Entry 4Q7J (X-ray diffraction, 2.90 A resolution); this record covers chains B and C of the 4 polymer chains in the assembly.

Chain B:
Protein: Elongation factor Tu 1
Source organism: Escherichia coli
UniProtKB: P0CE47 (EFTU1_ECOLI); residues 1-393 here correspond to UniProt positions 2-394 (UniProt number = residue number + 1)
Chain sequence (393 residues; numbered 1 to 393; the number before each row is that of its first residue):
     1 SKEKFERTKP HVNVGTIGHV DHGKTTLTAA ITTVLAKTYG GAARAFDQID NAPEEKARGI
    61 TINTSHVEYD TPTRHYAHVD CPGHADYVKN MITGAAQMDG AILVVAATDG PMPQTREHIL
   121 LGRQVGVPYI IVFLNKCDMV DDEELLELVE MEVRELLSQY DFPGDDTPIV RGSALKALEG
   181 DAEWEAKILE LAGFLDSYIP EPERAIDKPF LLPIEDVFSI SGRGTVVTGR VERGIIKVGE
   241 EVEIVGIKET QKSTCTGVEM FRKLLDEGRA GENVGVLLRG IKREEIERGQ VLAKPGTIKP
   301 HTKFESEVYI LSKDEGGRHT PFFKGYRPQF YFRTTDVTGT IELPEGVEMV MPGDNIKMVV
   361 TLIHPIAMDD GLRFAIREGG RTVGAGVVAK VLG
Unresolved in the structure: 1-7, 41-64
Curated features (UniProtKB/Swiss-Prot):
  - region: Gly18 to Thr25 (G1), Gly59 to Asn63 (G2), Asp80 to Gly83 (G3), Asn135 to Asp138 (G4), Ser173 to Leu175 (G5)
  - binding site (GDP): Asp21, Gly23, Lys24, Thr25, Thr26, Asn135, Asp138, Ser173, Ala174, Leu175
  - binding site (GTP): Asp21, Gly23, Lys24, Thr25, Thr26, Asn135, Asp138, Ser173, Ala174, Leu175
  - binding site (Mg(2+)): Thr25
  - modified residue: Ser1 (N-acetylserine), Lys56 (N6,N6-dimethyllysine), Lys313 (N6-acetyllysine), Thr382 (Phosphothreonine)

Chain C:
Protein: Q beta replicase
Source organism: Enterobacteria phage Qbeta
UniProtKB: Q8LTE0 (Q8LTE0_BPQBE); residues 1-588 here correspond to UniProt positions 2-589 (UniProt number = residue number + 1)
Chain sequence (594 residues; each row starts with the number of its first residue):
     1 SKTASSRNSL SAQLRRAANT RIEVEGNLAL SIANDLLLAY GQSPFNSEAE CISFSPRFDG
    61 TPDDFRINYL KAEIMSKYDD FSLGIDTEAV AWEKFLAAEA ECALTNARLY RPDYSEDFNF
   121 SLGESCIHMA RRKIAKLIGD VPSVEGMLRH CRFSGGATTT NNRSYGHPSF KFALPQACTP
   181 RALKYVLALR ASTHFDIRIS DISPFNKAVT VPKNSKTDRC IAIEPGWNMF FQLGIGGILR
   241 DRLRCWGIDL NDQTINQRRA HEGSVTNNLA TVDLSAASDS ISLALCELLL PPGWFEVLMD
   301 LRSPKGRLPD GSVVTYEKIS SMGNGYTFEL ESLIFASLAR SVCEILDLDS SEVTVYGDDI
   361 ILPSCAVPAL REVFKYVGFT TNTKKTFSEG PFRESCGKHY YSGVDVTPFY IRHRIVSPAD
   421 LILVLNNLYR WATIDGVWDP RAHSVYLKYR KLLPKQLQRN TIPDGYGDGA LVGSVLINPF
   481 AKNRGWIRYV PVITDHTRDR ERAELGSYLY DLFSRCLSES NDGLPLRGPS GCDSADLFAI
   541 DQLICRSNPT KISRSTGKFD IQYIACSSRV LAPYGVFQGT KVASLHEAHH HHHH
Unresolved in the structure: 1-7, 522-536, 570-594
Sequence notes: expression tag (589-594)

Chain B / chain C interface:
Pairs across the interface (64; chain B residue first):
  Thr93(B) with Leu537(C), hydrogen bond (side chain-backbone); Ile540(C); Asp541(C)
  Gly94(B) with Ile540(C)
  Ala95(B) with Ile540(C), hydrophobic
  Glu215(B) with Arg515(C), salt bridge; Arg546(C), salt bridge; Ser547(C)
  Asp216(B) with Arg502(C), salt bridge; Pro549(C); Thr550(C)
  Val217(B) with Arg502(C), hydrogen bond (backbone-side chain)
  Phe218(B) with Arg502(C); Glu504(C); Ser507(C); Tyr508(C), hydrophobic
  Ser219(B) with Glu504(C), hydrogen bond (backbone-side chain)
  Ile220(B) with Leu505(C), hydrophobic
  Arg223(B) with His194(C)
  Val226(B) with Tyr508(C), hydrophobic
  Thr228(B) with Tyr508(C); Asp511(C), hydrogen bond; Arg515(C)
  Gly229(B) with Arg515(C)
  Glu259(B) with His194(C), salt bridge; Phe195(C); Tyr508(C), hydrogen bond
  Met260(B) with His194(C); Phe195(C); Leu512(C)
  Phe261(B) with Thr193(C), hydrogen bond (backbone-side chain); His194(C), hydrogen bond (backbone-side chain); Phe195(C); Leu509(C), hydrophobic; Leu512(C); Phe513(C), hydrophobic
  Arg262(B) with Ser192(C); Thr193(C); His194(C), hydrogen bond (backbone-backbone)
  Asn273(B) with Arg515(C)
  Arg283(B) with Arg502(C); Glu504(C), salt bridge
  Arg288(B) with Arg546(C); Ser547(C), hydrogen bond (side chain-backbone); Pro549(C)
  Arg318(B) with Trp486(C), hydrogen bond (side chain-backbone)
  His319(B) with Ser568(C); Arg569(C), hydrogen bond (side chain-backbone)
  Phe322(B) with Trp486(C), hydrophobic
  Phe323(B) with Trp486(C)
  Gly325(B) with Gly485(C); Trp486(C)
  Tyr326(B) with Trp486(C)
  Arg327(B) with Gly485(C); Ile487(C)
  Pro328(B) with Ile487(C), hydrophobic
  Tyr331(B) with Ile544(C); Cys545(C); Arg546(C), hydrogen bond (side chain-backbone)
  Arg333(B) with Ile544(C); Arg546(C)
  Phe374(B) with Ile544(C)
  Glu378(B) with Ile487(C)
  Arg381(B) with Ser567(C), hydrogen bond
Interface residues without a listed pair, chain B (44 interface residues in all): Arg230, Lys263, Leu264, Val274, Gly275, Leu277, Lys324, Arg373, Ala375, Gly379, Ala385
Interface residues without a listed pair, chain C (36 interface residues in all): Phe172, Leu189, Tyr489, Cys516, Glu519, Asn548, Ala565

Overview:
44 residues of chain B face 36 of chain C across their interface; the contacts include 13 hydrogen bonds and 5
salt bridges. Polar pairs include Glu215(B)-Arg515(C), Glu215(B)-Arg546(C) and Asp216(B)-Arg502(C). UniProt
lists 10 GDP-binding residues, 10 GTP-binding residues and Mg2+-binding residue Thr25(B) on chain B.
Chain B is Elongation factor Tu 1 (Escherichia coli) and chain C is Q beta replicase (Enterobacteria phage
Qbeta); the structure, Complex structure of viral RNA polymerase, was determined by X-ray diffraction.
